Entry 8XPO (electron microscopy, 3.02 A resolution); this record covers chains L and A of the 4 polymer chains in the assembly.

== Chain L ==
Name: RNA-directed RNA polymerase L
From: Lassa virus Josiah
Notes: EC 2.7.7.48, 3.1.-.-
UniProt: Q6Y630 (Q6Y630_LASV); numbering as in UniProt (aligned over 1-2220)
Chain sequence (2231 residues; each row starts with the number of its first residue):
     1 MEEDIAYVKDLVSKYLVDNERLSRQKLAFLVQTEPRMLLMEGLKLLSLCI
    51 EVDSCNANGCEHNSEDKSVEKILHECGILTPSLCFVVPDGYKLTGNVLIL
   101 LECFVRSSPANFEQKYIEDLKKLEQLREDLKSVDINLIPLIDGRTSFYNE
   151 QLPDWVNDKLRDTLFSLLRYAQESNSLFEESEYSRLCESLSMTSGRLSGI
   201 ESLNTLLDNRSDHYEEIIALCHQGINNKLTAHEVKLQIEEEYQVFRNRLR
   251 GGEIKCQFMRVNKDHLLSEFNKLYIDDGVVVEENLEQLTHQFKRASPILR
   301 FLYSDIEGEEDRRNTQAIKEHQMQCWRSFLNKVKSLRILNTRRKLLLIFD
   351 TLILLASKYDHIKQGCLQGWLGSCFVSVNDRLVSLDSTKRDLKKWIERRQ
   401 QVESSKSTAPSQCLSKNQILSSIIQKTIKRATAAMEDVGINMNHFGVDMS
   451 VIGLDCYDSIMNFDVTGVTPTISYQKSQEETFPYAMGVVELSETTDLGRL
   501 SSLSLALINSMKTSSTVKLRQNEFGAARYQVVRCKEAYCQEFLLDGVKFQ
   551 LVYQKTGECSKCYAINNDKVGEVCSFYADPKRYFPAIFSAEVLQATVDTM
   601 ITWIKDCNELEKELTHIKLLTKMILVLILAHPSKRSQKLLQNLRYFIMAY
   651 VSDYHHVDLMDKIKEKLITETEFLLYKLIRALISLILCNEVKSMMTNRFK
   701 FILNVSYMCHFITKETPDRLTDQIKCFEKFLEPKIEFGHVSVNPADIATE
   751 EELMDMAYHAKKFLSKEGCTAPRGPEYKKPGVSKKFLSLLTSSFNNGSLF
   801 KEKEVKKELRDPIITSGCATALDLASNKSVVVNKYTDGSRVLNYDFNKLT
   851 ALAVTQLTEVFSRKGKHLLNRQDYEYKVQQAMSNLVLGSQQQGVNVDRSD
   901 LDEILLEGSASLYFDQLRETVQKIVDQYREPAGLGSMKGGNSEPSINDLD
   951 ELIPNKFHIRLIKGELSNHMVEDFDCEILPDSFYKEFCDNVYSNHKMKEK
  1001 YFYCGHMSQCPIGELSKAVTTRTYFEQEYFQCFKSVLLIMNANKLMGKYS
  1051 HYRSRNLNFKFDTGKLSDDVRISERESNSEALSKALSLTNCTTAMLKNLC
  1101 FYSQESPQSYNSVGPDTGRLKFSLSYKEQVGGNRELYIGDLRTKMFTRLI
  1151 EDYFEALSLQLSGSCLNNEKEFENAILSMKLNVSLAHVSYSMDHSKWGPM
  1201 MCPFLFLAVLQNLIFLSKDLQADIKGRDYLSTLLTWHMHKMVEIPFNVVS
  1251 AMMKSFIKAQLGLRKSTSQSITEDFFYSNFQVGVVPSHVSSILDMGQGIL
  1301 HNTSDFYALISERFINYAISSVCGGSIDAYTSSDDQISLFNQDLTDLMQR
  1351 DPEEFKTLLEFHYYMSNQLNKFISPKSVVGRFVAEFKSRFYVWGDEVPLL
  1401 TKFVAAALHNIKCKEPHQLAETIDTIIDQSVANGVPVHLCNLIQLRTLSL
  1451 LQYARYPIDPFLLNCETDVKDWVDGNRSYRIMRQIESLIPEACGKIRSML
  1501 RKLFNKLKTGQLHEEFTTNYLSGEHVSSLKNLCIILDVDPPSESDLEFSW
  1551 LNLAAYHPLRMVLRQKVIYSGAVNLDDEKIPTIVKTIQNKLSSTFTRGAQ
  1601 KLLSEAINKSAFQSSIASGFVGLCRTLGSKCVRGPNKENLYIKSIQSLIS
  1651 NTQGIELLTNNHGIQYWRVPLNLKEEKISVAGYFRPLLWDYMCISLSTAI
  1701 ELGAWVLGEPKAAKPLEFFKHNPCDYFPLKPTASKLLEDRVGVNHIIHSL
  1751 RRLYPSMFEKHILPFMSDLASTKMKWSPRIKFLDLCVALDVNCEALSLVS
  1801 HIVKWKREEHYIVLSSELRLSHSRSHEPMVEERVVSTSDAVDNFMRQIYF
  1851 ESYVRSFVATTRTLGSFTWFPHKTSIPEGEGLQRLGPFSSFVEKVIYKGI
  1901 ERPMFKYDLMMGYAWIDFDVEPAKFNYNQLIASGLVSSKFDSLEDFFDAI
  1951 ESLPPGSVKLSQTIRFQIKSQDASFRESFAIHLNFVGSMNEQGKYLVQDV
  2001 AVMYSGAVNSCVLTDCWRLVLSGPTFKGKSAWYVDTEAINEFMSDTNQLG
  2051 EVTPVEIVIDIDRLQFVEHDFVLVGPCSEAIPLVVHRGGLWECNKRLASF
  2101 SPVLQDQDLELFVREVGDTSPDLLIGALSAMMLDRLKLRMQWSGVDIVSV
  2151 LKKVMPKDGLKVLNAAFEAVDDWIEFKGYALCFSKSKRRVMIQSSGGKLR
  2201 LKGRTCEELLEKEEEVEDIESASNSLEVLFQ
Not modelled in the structure: 76-85, 175-183, 309-319, 404-413, 436-444, 803-805, 891-907, 929-1061, 1566-1579, 1828-1837, 1873-1882, 1911-2079, 2117-2122, 2138-2231
Construct notes: expression tag (2221-2231)
Residues lining bound ligands: A1LVZ ([[(2R,3R,4S,5R)-4-fluoranyl-5-(5-iodanyl-4-methyl-pyrrolo[2,3-d]pyrimidin-7-yl)-3-oxidanyl-oxolan-2-yl]methoxy-oxidanyl-phosphoryl] phosphono hydrogen phosphate): Lys662, Lys729, Lys1127, Gln1129, Arg1134, Leu1136, His1194, Ser1195, Lys1196, Gln1297, Gly1298, His1301, Ser1374, Lys1376
What the authors report for this chain:
  - binding site for A1LVZ: Lys662, Lys729, Gln1129, Arg1134, Lys1376

== Chain A ==
Molecule: 14-nt RNA strand
Sequence (14 nucleotides; row label = number of the first residue in the row):
  2501 GCGCACCGGGGAUC
Not modelled in the structure: 2513-2514

== Interface between chain L and chain A ==
Contacting residue pairs - 53 pairs, chain L then chain A:
  Pro297(L) with G2501(A), base contact
  Ser473(L) with G2501(A), hydrogen bond to the base
  Tyr474(L) with G2501(A), base contact; G2510(A), sugar contact; G2511(A), hydrogen bond to the phosphate
  Gln475(L) with G2501(A), hydrogen bond to the base
  Lys476(L) with G2501(A), base contact
  Ser477(L) with G2501(A), hydrogen bond to the base
  Lys518(L) with G2511(A), hydrogen bond to the sugar
  Gln521(L) with G2511(A), hydrogen bond to the sugar; A2512(A), base contact
  Asn522(L) with G2511(A), hydrogen bond to the base
  Glu523(L) with G2511(A), hydrogen bond to the base
  Arg528(L) with G2511(A), hydrogen bond to the base
  Tyr529(L) with G2510(A), base contact; G2511(A), phosphate contact
  Val532(L) with G2511(A), base contact
  Gln554(L) with G2511(A), base contact
  Lys555(L) with G2510(A), salt bridge to the phosphate; A2512(A), salt bridge to the phosphate
  Ser560(L) with C2502(A), hydrogen bond to the sugar; G2509(A), hydrogen bond to the sugar; G2510(A), sugar contact
  Lys561(L) with G2510(A), sugar contact
  Cys562(L) with G2501(A), base contact; G2510(A), hydrogen bond to the sugar
  Ser575(L) with G2501(A), base contact
  Phe576(L) with G2501(A), sugar contact
  Tyr577(L) with G2501(A), base contact; C2502(A), sugar contact; G2509(A), base contact; G2510(A), hydrogen bond to the base
  Arg635(L) with G2503(A), salt bridge to the phosphate; C2504(A), salt bridge to the phosphate
  Ile668(L) with C2504(A), sugar contact
  Thr669(L) with C2504(A), base contact
  Pro717(L) with G2503(A), sugar contact
  Asp718(L) with G2503(A), hydrogen bond to the sugar
  Thr721(L) with A2505(A), sugar contact
  Ile724(L) with A2505(A), base contact
  Lys725(L) with A2505(A), salt bridge to the phosphate
  Glu728(L) with A2505(A), sugar contact
  Val860(L) with G2508(A), phosphate contact
  Arg863(L) with G2509(A), salt bridge to the phosphate; G2510(A), salt bridge to the phosphate
  Lys864(L) with G2509(A), salt bridge to the phosphate
  Ala1251(L) with A2505(A), base contact
  Lys1258(L) with C2507(A), hydrogen bond to the base
  Arg1264(L) with C2506(A), base contact
  Lys1265(L) with C2506(A), base contact
  Ser1266(L) with C2506(A), hydrogen bond to the base
  Ser1268(L) with C2506(A), hydrogen bond to the base
  Glu1273(L) with C2507(A), base contact
Other interface residues (no listed pair), chain L (53 interface residues in all): Arg300, Thr516, Val517, Cys559, Ala578, Asp579, Arg582, Pro632, Ser633, Leu720, Met1252, Ser1255, Thr1267

== In short ==
53 residues of chain L and 12 residues of chain A are in contact; the contacts include 17 hydrogen bonds and 8
salt bridges. Polar pairs include Ser473(L)-G2501(A), Gln475(L)-G2501(A) and Ser477(L)-G2501(A). Chain L binds
compound A1LVZ. From the paper: a binding site for A1LVZ at Lys662(L), Lys729(L) and Gln1129(L) among others.
Chain L is RNA-directed RNA polymerase L (Lassa virus Josiah) and chain A is a 14-nt RNA strand; the
structure, Cryo-EM structure of Lassa virus RdRP elongation complex with the NTP form of compound HNC-1664
bound ..., was determined by electron microscopy together with 8XKO and 8XPP from the same study.
